PDB entry 6N3P | X-ray diffraction, 2.50 A resolution | chains B and F of the 12 polymer chains in the assembly

# Chain B (and F)
Protein: 3-hydroxyacyl-[acyl-carrier-protein] dehydratase FabZ
From: Escherichia coli
Notes: EC 4.2.1.59; chain F of this document is another copy of the same molecule, construct and numbering; everything in this record applies to it too
Reference sequence: B7MBG1 (FABZ_ECO45); residue numbers follow UniProt; this construct covers 1-150
Sequence (154 residues; row label = number of the first residue in the row; numbers below 1 keep their minus sign (Ser-2 is residue -2)):
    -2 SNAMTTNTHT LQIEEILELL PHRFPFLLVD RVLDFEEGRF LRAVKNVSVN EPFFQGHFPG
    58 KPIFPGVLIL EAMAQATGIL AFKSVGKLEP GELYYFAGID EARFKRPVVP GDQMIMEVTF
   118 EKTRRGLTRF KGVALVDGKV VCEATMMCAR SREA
Disordered / not traced: -2 to 4, 150-151 (chain F: -2 to 4, 151)
Sequence notes: expression tag (-2 to 0, 151)
Glycans and other covalent adducts: compound XLN linked to His54
Ligand contacts:
  - XLN (N~3~-{(2R)-4-[(dihydroxyphosphanyl)oxy]-2-hydroxy-3,3-dimethylbutanoyl}-N-(3-{[(1Z)-pent-1-en-1-yl]sulfonyl}propyl)-beta-alaninamide), molecule 1: His19, Glu68, Ala71, Tyr91, Tyr92, Phe93, Ala94, Arg122, Ala146, Arg147, Ser148
  - XLN, molecule 2: Phe55, Ile60, Phe61, Pro62, Gly63, Phe101, Lys102, Arg103, Pro104
From the paper describing this entry:
  - catalytic residues: His54
  - binding site for XLN: His54, Tyr92
  - catalytic residues: Glu68 (from molecular simulation)

# Chain B / chain F interface
Pairs across the interface - 59 pairs, chain B then chain F:
  Ile10(B) - Val46(F)  hydrophobic
  Glu11(B) - Lys58(F)
  Leu14(B) - Gly57(F)
  Phe21(B) - Asn47(F)
  Phe21(B) - Glu48(F)
  Phe21(B) - Pro49(F)  hydrophobic
  Phe21(B) - Gln52(F)
  Pro22(B) - Asn47(F)
  Leu24(B) - Val46(F)
  Leu24(B) - Asn47(F)
  Leu25(B) - Asn47(F)
  Asp27(B) - Ser45(F)  hydrogen bond
  Asp27(B) - Val46(F)  hydrogen bond (side chain-backbone)
  Asp27(B) - Gly108(F)
  Arg28(B) - Val106(F)
  Arg28(B) - Pro107(F)  hydrogen bond (side chain-backbone)
  Arg28(B) - Gly108(F)
  Arg28(B) - Asp109(F)  salt bridge
  Lys42(B) - Ser45(F)  hydrogen bond
  Lys42(B) - Asn47(F)
  Asn43(B) - Val44(F)  hydrogen bond (side chain-backbone)
  Asn43(B) - Ser45(F)  hydrogen bond (backbone-side chain)
  Asn43(B) - Gly108(F)  hydrogen bond (side chain-backbone)
  Asn43(B) - Asp109(F)  hydrogen bond (side chain-backbone)
  Val44(B) - Asn43(F)  hydrogen bond (backbone-side chain)
  Ser45(B) - Asp27(F)  hydrogen bond
  Ser45(B) - Lys42(F)  hydrogen bond
  Ser45(B) - Asn43(F)
  Val46(B) - Ile10(F)  hydrophobic
  Val46(B) - Leu24(F)
  Val46(B) - Asp27(F)  hydrogen bond (backbone-side chain)
  Asn47(B) - Phe21(F)
  Asn47(B) - Pro22(F)
  Asn47(B) - Leu25(F)
  Asn47(B) - Lys42(F)
  Asn47(B) - Glu48(F)  hydrogen bond
  Asn47(B) - Pro49(F)
  Asn47(B) - Phe50(F)
  Glu48(B) - Phe21(F)
  Glu48(B) - Asn47(F)  hydrogen bond
  Pro49(B) - Phe21(F)  hydrophobic
  Pro49(B) - Asn47(F)
  Phe50(B) - Asn47(F)
  Gln52(B) - Phe21(F)
  Gly57(B) - Leu14(F)
  Lys58(B) - Glu11(F)  salt bridge
  Pro59(B) - Ile10(F)  hydrophobic
  Pro59(B) - Leu14(F)
  Val106(B) - Arg28(F)
  Pro107(B) - Asp27(F)
  Pro107(B) - Arg28(F)  hydrogen bond (backbone-side chain)
  Gly108(B) - Asp27(F)
  Gly108(B) - Arg28(F)  hydrogen bond (backbone-side chain)
  Gly108(B) - Asn43(F)  hydrogen bond (backbone-side chain)
  Gly108(B) - Gln110(F)
  Asp109(B) - Arg28(F)  salt bridge
  Asp109(B) - Asn43(F)  hydrogen bond (backbone-side chain)
  Gln110(B) - Gly108(F)
  Gln110(B) - Gln110(F)
Interface residues without a listed pair, chain B (29 interface residues in all): Phe23, Val26
Interface residues without a listed pair, chain F (30 interface residues in all): Gln9, Phe23, Val26, Pro59

# In short
29 residues of chain B and 30 residues of chain F are in contact; the contacts include 18 hydrogen bonds and 3
salt bridges. Polar pairs include Arg28(B)-Asp109(F), Lys58(B)-Glu11(F) and Asp27(B)-Ser45(F). Ligands of
chain B: compound XLN. The paper reports catalytic residues His54(B) and Glu68(B); a binding site for XLN at
His54(B) and Tyr92(B).
Chain B and chain F are both 3-hydroxyacyl-[acyl-carrier-protein] dehydratase FabZ (Escherichia coli); the
structure, Crosslinked AcpP=FabZ complex from E. coli Type II FAS, was determined by X-ray diffraction.
